Entry 4PUM (X-ray diffraction, 1.93 A resolution); this record covers chain A.

[Chain A]
Name: Queuine tRNA-ribosyltransferase
From: Zymomonas mobilis subsp. mobilis
Notes: EC 2.4.2.29
Reference sequence: P28720 (TGT_ZYMMO); numbering as in UniProt (aligned over 1-386)
Amino-acid sequence (388 residues; row label = number of the first residue in the row; numbers below 1 keep their minus sign (Gly-1 is residue -1)):
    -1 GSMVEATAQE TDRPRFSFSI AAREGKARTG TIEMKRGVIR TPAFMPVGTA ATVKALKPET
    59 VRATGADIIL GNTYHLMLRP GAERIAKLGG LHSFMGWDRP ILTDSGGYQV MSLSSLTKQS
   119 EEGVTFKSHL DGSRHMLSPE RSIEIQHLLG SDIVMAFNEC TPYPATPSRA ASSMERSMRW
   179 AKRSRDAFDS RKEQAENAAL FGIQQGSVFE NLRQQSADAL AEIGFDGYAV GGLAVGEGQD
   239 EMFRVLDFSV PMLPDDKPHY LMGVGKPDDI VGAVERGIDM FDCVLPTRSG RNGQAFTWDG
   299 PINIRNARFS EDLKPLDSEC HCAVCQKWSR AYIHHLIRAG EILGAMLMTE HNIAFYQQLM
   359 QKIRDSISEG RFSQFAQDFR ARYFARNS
Unresolved in the structure: -1 to 10, 128-130, 384-386
Differences from the reference sequence: expression tag (-1 to 0); engineered mutation Asn156 (Asp in P28720)
Bound ions: Zn2+: Cys318, Cys320, Cys323, His349
Ligand contacts: 6-Amino-2- (2WU; 6-amino-2-(methylamino)-3,7-dihydro-8H-imidazo[4,5-g]quinazolin-8-one): Asp102, Ser103, Gly105, Tyr106, Asn156, Cys158, Ile201, Gln203, Gly229, Gly230, Leu231, Ala232, Val233, Met260, Gly261
Curated features (UniProtKB/Swiss-Prot):
  - region (RNA binding): Gly261 to Asp267, Thr285 to Arg289
  - active site: Asp102 (Proton acceptor), Asp280 (Nucleophile)
  - binding site (substrate): Asp102 to Tyr106, Gln203, Gly230
  - binding site (Zn(2+)): Cys318, Cys320, Cys323, His349

[In short]
Chain A binds 6-Amino-2-. Cys318, Cys320, Cys323 and His349 coordinate Zn2+. Curated annotation (UniProt)
lists active-site residues Asp102 and Asp280, 7 substrate-binding residues and 4 Zn2+-binding residues.
Chain A is Queuine tRNA-ribosyltransferase (Zymomonas mobilis subsp. mobilis); the structure, tRNA-Guanine
Transglycosylase (TGT) Mutant D156N in Complex with
6-Amino-2-(methylamino)-1H,7H,8H-imidazo[4,5-g]quinazolin-8-one, was determined by X-ray diffraction (same
publication as 4PUJ, 4PUK, 4PUL and 4PUN).
